1J4A - chains A and B; structure by X-ray diffraction, 1.90 A resolution.

Chain A (and B):
Name: D-lactate dehydrogenase
Organism: Lactobacillus delbrueckii subsp. bulgaricus
Notes: EC 1.1.1.28; chain B of this document is another copy of the same molecule, construct and numbering; everything in this record applies to it too
UniProt: P26297 (LDHD_LACDE); residues 1-333 here = UniProt positions 1-333
Chain sequence (333 residues; numbered 1 to 333; the number before each row is that of its first residue):
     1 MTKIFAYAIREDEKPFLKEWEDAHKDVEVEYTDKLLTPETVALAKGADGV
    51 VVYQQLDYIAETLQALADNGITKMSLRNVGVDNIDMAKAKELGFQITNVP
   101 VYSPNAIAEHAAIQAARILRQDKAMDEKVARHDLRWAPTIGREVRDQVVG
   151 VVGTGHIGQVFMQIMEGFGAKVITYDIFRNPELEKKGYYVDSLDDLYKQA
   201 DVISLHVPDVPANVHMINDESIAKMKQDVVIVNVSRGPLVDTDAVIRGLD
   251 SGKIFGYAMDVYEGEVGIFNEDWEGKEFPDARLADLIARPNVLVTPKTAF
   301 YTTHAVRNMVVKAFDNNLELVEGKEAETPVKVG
Unresolved in the structure: 1, 333
Construct notes: engineered mutation Lys297 (His in P26297)
UniProt features mapped onto this chain:
  - active site: Arg236, Glu265
  - binding site (NAD(+)): His156, Ile157, Asp176, Val207, Pro208, Asn213, Val234 to Arg236, Asp260
  - mutagenesis: His206 (H206Q: Increase of activity), Arg236 (R236K: Decrease of activity), Asp260 (D260N: Decrease of activity), Glu265 (E265Q: Decrease of activity)

Interface between chain A and chain B:
Contacting residue pairs (129; chain A residue first):
  Arg10(A) - Trp136(B)
  Asp12(A) - Ile140(B)
  Tyr53(A) - Trp136(B)
  Ser103(A) - Glu143(B)  hydrogen bond
  Ser103(A) - Arg145(B)  hydrogen bond
  Asn105(A) - Glu143(B)
  Asn105(A) - Arg145(B)  hydrogen bond
  Ala106(A) - Arg120(B)  hydrogen bond (backbone-side chain)
  Ala106(A) - Glu143(B)  hydrogen bond (backbone-side chain)
  Glu109(A) - Glu143(B)
  Glu109(A) - Val144(B)  hydrogen bond (side chain-backbone)
  Glu109(A) - Arg145(B)  hydrogen bond (side chain-backbone)
  Glu109(A) - Phe168(B)
  His110(A) - Arg120(B)
  Ile113(A) - Ala116(B)  hydrophobic
  Ile113(A) - Arg117(B)
  Ile113(A) - Asp122(B)
  Ala116(A) - Ile113(B)  hydrophobic
  Arg117(A) - Arg117(B)
  Arg117(A) - Asp122(B)
  Arg117(A) - Asp126(B)  salt bridge
  Arg120(A) - Ala106(B)  hydrogen bond (side chain-backbone)
  Arg120(A) - His110(B)
  Arg120(A) - Thr298(B)  hydrogen bond (side chain-backbone)
  Arg120(A) - Ala299(B)  hydrogen bond (side chain-backbone)
  Arg120(A) - Thr302(B)
  Asp122(A) - Ile113(B)
  Asp122(A) - Arg117(B)
  Met125(A) - Thr298(B)
  Asp126(A) - Arg117(B)  salt bridge
  Val129(A) - Ile287(B)
  Val129(A) - Val294(B)
  Val129(A) - Pro296(B)
  Ala130(A) - Ile287(B)  hydrophobic
  Arg131(A) - Glu274(B)  salt bridge
  His132(A) - Glu271(B)
  His132(A) - Asp272(B)
  His132(A) - Trp273(B)  hydrogen bond (backbone-backbone)
  His132(A) - Glu274(B)
  His132(A) - Phe278(B)
  Asp133(A) - Glu271(B)
  Asp133(A) - Asp272(B)
  Leu134(A) - Ile268(B)
  Leu134(A) - Asn270(B)  hydrogen bond (backbone-backbone)
  Leu134(A) - Glu271(B)  hydrogen bond (backbone-backbone)
  Leu134(A) - Pro296(B)
  Arg135(A) - Asn270(B)
  Arg135(A) - Glu271(B)
  Arg135(A) - Asp272(B)  salt bridge
  Trp136(A) - Arg10(B)
  Trp136(A) - Tyr53(B)
  Trp136(A) - Asn270(B)  hydrogen bond (backbone-side chain)
  Trp136(A) - Pro296(B)
  Trp136(A) - Thr298(B)
  Trp136(A) - Phe300(B)  hydrophobic
  Trp136(A) - Tyr301(B)
  Ala137(A) - Tyr301(B)
  Pro138(A) - Tyr301(B)
  Thr139(A) - Tyr301(B)
  Ile140(A) - Asp12(B)
  Ile140(A) - Tyr301(B)  hydrophobic
  Ile140(A) - Thr302(B)
  Ile140(A) - Thr303(B)
  Ile140(A) - Val306(B)  hydrophobic
  Gly141(A) - Tyr301(B)  hydrogen bond (backbone-backbone)
  Gly141(A) - Thr302(B)
  Gly141(A) - Thr303(B)  hydrogen bond (backbone-backbone)
  Glu143(A) - Ser103(B)  hydrogen bond
  Glu143(A) - Asn105(B)
  Glu143(A) - Ala106(B)  hydrogen bond (side chain-backbone)
  Glu143(A) - Glu109(B)
  Glu143(A) - Thr302(B)  hydrogen bond
  Glu143(A) - His304(B)
  Val144(A) - Glu109(B)  hydrogen bond (backbone-side chain)
  Arg145(A) - Ser103(B)  hydrogen bond
  Arg145(A) - Asn105(B)  hydrogen bond
  Arg145(A) - Glu109(B)  hydrogen bond (backbone-side chain)
  Arg145(A) - His304(B)  hydrogen bond
  Asp146(A) - His304(B)  salt bridge
  Gln163(A) - Gly167(B)  hydrogen bond (side chain-backbone)
  Ile164(A) - Gly167(B)
  Ile164(A) - Phe168(B)  hydrophobic
  Gly167(A) - Gln163(B)  hydrogen bond (backbone-side chain)
  Gly167(A) - Ile164(B)
  Phe168(A) - Glu109(B)
  Phe168(A) - Ile164(B)  hydrophobic
  Phe168(A) - Phe168(B)  hydrophobic
  Ile268(A) - Leu134(B)
  Phe269(A) - Leu134(B)
  Asn270(A) - Leu134(B)  hydrogen bond (backbone-backbone)
  Asn270(A) - Arg135(B)
  Asn270(A) - Trp136(B)  hydrogen bond
  Glu271(A) - His132(B)
  Glu271(A) - Leu134(B)  hydrogen bond (backbone-backbone)
  Glu271(A) - Arg135(B)
  Asp272(A) - His132(B)
  Asp272(A) - Asp133(B)
  Asp272(A) - Arg135(B)  salt bridge
  Trp273(A) - His132(B)  hydrogen bond (backbone-backbone)
  Glu274(A) - Arg131(B)  salt bridge
  Glu274(A) - His132(B)
  Phe278(A) - His132(B)
  Phe278(A) - Leu134(B)  hydrophobic
  Ile287(A) - Val129(B)  hydrophobic
  Val294(A) - Val129(B)
  Pro296(A) - Val129(B)
  Pro296(A) - Leu134(B)
  Pro296(A) - Trp136(B)
  Thr298(A) - Arg120(B)  hydrogen bond (backbone-side chain)
  Thr298(A) - Met125(B)
  Thr298(A) - Trp136(B)
  Ala299(A) - Arg120(B)  hydrogen bond (backbone-side chain)
  Phe300(A) - Trp136(B)  hydrophobic
  Tyr301(A) - Trp136(B)
  Tyr301(A) - Ala137(B)
  Tyr301(A) - Pro138(B)
  Tyr301(A) - Thr139(B)
  Tyr301(A) - Ile140(B)  hydrophobic
  Tyr301(A) - Gly141(B)  hydrogen bond (backbone-backbone)
  Thr302(A) - Arg120(B)
  Thr302(A) - Ile140(B)
  Thr302(A) - Gly141(B)
  Thr302(A) - Glu143(B)  hydrogen bond
  Thr303(A) - Ile140(B)
  Thr303(A) - Gly141(B)  hydrogen bond (backbone-backbone)
  His304(A) - Glu143(B)
  His304(A) - Arg145(B)  hydrogen bond
  His304(A) - Asp146(B)  salt bridge
  Val306(A) - Ile140(B)  hydrophobic
Also at the interface, not in a pair above, chain A (62 interface residues in all): Arg142, Gly169, Leu283, Ala284, Thr295, Lys297, Ala305
Also at the interface, not in a pair above, chain B (63 interface residues in all): Ala130, Arg142, Gly169, Phe269, Leu283, Ala284, Leu293, Thr295, Lys297, Ala305

In short:
The interface between chain A and chain B involves 62 residues on one side and 63 on the other, with 36
hydrogen bonds and 8 salt bridges. Polar contacts include Arg117(A)-Asp126(B), Arg131(A)-Glu274(B) and
Arg135(A)-Asp272(B).
Both chains are D-lactate dehydrogenase (Lactobacillus delbrueckii subsp. bulgaricus). Entry 1J4A (Insights
into domain closure, substrate specificity and catalysis of D-lactate dehydrogenase from lactobacillus
bulgaricus) was determined by X-ray diffraction together with 1J49 from the same study.
